PDB entry 4YL1 | X-ray diffraction, 1.41 A resolution | chain A

== Chain A ==
Name: Prostaglandin E synthase
Source organism: Homo sapiens
Notes: EC 5.3.99.3
Reference sequence: O14684 (PTGES_HUMAN); numbering as in UniProt (aligned over 5-152)
Amino-acid sequence (148 residues; numbered 5 to 152; the number before each row is that of its first residue):
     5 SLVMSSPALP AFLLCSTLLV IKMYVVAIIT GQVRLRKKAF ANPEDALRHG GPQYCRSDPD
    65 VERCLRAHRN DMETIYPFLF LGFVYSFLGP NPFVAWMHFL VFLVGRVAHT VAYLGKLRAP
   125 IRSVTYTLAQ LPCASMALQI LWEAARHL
Small-molecule neighbours:
  - 4U8 (5-(4-tert-butylphenyl)-1-[4-(propan-2-yloxy)phenyl]-1H-indole-2-carboxylic acid): Gly-35, Arg-38, Leu-39, Phe-44, Asp-49, Arg-52, His-53, Pro-124, Ser-127, Val-128, Thr-131, Leu-132, Leu-135
  - glutathione (GSH): Ala-31, Thr-34, Arg-38, Leu-69, Arg-70, His-72, Arg-73, Asn-74, Glu-77, His-113, Tyr-117, Arg-126, Ser-127, Tyr-130
UniProt features mapped onto this chain:
  - binding site (glutathione): Arg-38, Arg-73 to Glu-77, His-113, Tyr-117, Arg-126 to Tyr-130
  - site (Essential for protaglandin-E synthase activity): Asp-49, Arg-126

== Overview ==
Chain A binds compound 4U8 and glutathione. From UniProt: 13 glutathione-binding residues.
Chain A is Prostaglandin E synthase (Homo sapiens); the structure, Crystal Structures of mPGES-1 Inhibitor
Complexes, was determined by X-ray diffraction, deposited together with 4YK5, 4YL3 and 4YL0.
